PDB entry 5ZYP | X-ray diffraction, 2.53 A resolution | chain A

Chain A:
Protein: RNA polymerase-associated protein CTR9, RNA polymerase II-associated protein 1
Source organism: Saccharomyces cerevisiae (strain ATCC 204508 / S288c)
UniProtKB: chimeric construct of P89105, P38351: residues 1-313 from P89105 (CTR9_YEAST) positions 1-313 (same numbers); residues 1034-1103 from P38351 positions 34-103 (UniProt number = residue number - 1000)
Chain sequence (390 residues; numbered 1 to 1103; 713 numbers in that range are skipped by the numbering (no residue carries them; nothing is unmodelled there); the number before each row is that of its first residue):
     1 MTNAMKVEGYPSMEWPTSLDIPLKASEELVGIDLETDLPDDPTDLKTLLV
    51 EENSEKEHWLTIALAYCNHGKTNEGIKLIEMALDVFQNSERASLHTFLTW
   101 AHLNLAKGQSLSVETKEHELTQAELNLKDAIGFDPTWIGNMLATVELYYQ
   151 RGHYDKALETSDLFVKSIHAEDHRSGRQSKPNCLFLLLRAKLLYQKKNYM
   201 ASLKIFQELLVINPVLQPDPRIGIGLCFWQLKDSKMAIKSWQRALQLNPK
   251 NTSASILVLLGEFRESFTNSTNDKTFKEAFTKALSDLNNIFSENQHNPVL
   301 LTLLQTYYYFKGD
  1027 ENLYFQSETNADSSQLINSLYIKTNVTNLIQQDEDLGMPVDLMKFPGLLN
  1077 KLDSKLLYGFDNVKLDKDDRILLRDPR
Disordered / not traced: 1-9, 265-282, 296-298, 309-313, 1027-1040, 1103
Differences from the reference sequence: linker (1027-1033)
Modified / non-standard residues: Mse1, Mse5 (selenomethionine); Mse13, Mse81, Mse141, Mse200, Mse236, Mse1064, Mse1069 (selenomethionine; parent Met)
Ion coordination: Ni2+ site 1: His102, His118; Ni2+ site 2: His169, His173
What the authors report for this chain:
  - mutagenesis - L1062S/M1064S/V1066S/L1068S, D1095K: abolished binding to Ctr9
  - mutagenesis - L1083S: unchanged binding to Ctr9
  - mutagenesis - D1095K: decreased growth
  - mutagenesis - L1083S: unchanged growth

In short:
His102 and His118 form the Ni2+ site 1. The Ni2+ site 2 is built by His169 and His173. From the paper:
L1062S/M1064S/V1066S/L1068S and D1095K abolish binding to Ctr9; D1095K reduces growth.
Chain A is RNA polymerase-associated protein CTR9, RNA polymerase II-associated protein 1 (Saccharomyces
cerevisiae (strain ATCC 204508 / S288c)); the structure, Structure of the Yeast Ctr9/Paf1 complex, was
determined by X-ray diffraction together with 5ZYQ from the same study.
